7UOM - chains 1x and 2f of the 60 polymer chains in the assembly; structure by electron microscopy, 3.80 A resolution.

== Chain 1x (and 2f) ==
Protein: Acetyltransferase component of pyruvate dehydrogenase complex
Organism: Bos taurus
Notes: EC 2.3.1.12; chain 2f of this document is another copy of the same molecule, construct and numbering; everything in this record applies to it too
UniProtKB: F1N690 (F1N690_BOVIN); numbering as in UniProt (aligned over 1-647)
Sequence (647 residues; row label = number of the first residue in the row):
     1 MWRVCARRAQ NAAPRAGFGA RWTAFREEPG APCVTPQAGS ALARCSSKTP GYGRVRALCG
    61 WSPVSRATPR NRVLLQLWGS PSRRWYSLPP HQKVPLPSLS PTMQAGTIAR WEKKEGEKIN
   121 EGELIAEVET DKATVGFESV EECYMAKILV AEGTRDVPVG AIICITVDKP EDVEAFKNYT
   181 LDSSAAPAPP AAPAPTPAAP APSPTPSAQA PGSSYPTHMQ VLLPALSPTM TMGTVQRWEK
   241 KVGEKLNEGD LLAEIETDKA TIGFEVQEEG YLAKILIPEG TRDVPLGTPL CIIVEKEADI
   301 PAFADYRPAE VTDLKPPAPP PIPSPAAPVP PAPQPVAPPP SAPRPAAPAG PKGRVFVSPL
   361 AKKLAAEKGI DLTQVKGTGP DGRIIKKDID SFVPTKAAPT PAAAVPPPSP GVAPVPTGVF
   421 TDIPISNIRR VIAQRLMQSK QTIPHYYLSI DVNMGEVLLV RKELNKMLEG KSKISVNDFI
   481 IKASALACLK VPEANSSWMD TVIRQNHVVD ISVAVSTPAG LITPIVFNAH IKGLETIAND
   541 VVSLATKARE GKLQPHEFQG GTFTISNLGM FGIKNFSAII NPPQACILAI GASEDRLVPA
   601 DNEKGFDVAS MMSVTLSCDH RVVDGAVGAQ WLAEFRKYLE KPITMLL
Not modelled in the structure: 1-419, 519-520
What the authors report for this chain:
  - catalytic residues: Ser566, His620, Asp624

== Chain 1x / chain 2f interface ==
Residue-residue contacts (23):
  Glu463(1x) with Lys641(2f), salt bridge
  Leu464(1x) with Ile643(2f), hydrophobic
  Met467(1x) with Thr644(2f)
  Lys482(1x) with Leu646(2f)
  Ile531(1x) with Ile531(2f), hydrophobic
  Gly533(1x) with Leu647(2f)
  Leu534(1x) with Leu646(2f), hydrogen bond (backbone-backbone); Leu647(2f), hydrogen bond (backbone-backbone)
  Glu535(1x) with Leu647(2f), hydrogen bond (backbone-backbone)
  Thr536(1x) with Leu647(2f)
  Lys637(1x) with Met467(2f)
  Lys641(1x) with Glu463(2f), salt bridge
  Ile643(1x) with Val460(2f), hydrophobic; Leu464(2f), hydrophobic
  Thr644(1x) with Met467(2f)
  Met645(1x) with Leu646(2f), hydrophobic
  Leu646(1x) with Lys482(2f); Leu534(2f), hydrogen bond (backbone-backbone); Leu646(2f), hydrophobic
  Leu647(1x) with Gly533(2f); Leu534(2f), hydrogen bond (backbone-backbone); Glu535(2f), hydrogen bond (backbone-backbone); Thr536(2f)
Also at the interface, not in a pair above, chain 1x (19 interface residues in all): Val460, Phe479, Pro642
Also at the interface, not in a pair above, chain 2f (18 interface residues in all): Phe479, Pro642, Met645

== In short ==
19 residues of chain 1x face 18 of chain 2f across their interface; the contacts include 6 hydrogen bonds and
2 salt bridges. Polar pairs include Glu463(1x)-Lys641(2f), Leu534(1x)-Leu647(2f) and Glu535(1x)-Leu647(2f).
From the paper: catalytic residues Ser566(1x), His620(1x) and Asp624(1x).
Both chains are Acetyltransferase component of pyruvate dehydrogenase complex (Bos taurus). Entry 7UOM
(Endogenous dihydrolipoamide acetyltransferase (E2) core of pyruvate dehydrogenase complex from bovine kidney)
was determined by electron microscopy together with 7UOL from the same study.
